9IMA - chains D and A of the 4 polymer chains in the assembly; structure by electron microscopy, 2.65 A resolution.

== Chain D ==
Molecule: Talquetamab Fab (anti-GPRC5D) Light chain
From: Mus musculus
Notes: antibody fragment or engineered binder
Sequence (214 residues; row label = number of the first residue in the row):
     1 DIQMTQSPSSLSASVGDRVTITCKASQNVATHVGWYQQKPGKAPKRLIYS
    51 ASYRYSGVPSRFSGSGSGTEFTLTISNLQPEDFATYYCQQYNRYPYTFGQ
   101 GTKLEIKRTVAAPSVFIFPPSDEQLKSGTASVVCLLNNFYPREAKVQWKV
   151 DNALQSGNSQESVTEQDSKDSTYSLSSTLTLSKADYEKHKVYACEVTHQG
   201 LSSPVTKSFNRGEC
Disulfide bonds: Cys23-Cys88, Cys134-Cys194

== Chain A ==
Molecule: G-protein coupled receptor family C group 5 member D
From: Homo sapiens
UniProtKB: Q9NZD1 (GPC5D_HUMAN); residue numbers follow UniProt; this construct covers 1-308
Sequence (352 residues; row label = number of the first residue in the row; numbers below 1 keep their minus sign (Met-2 is residue -2)):
    -2 MVDMYKDCIESTGDYFLLCDAEGPWGIILESLAILGIVVTILLLLAFLFL
    48 MRKIQDCSQWNVLPTQLLFLLSVLGLFGLAFAFIIELNQQTAPVRYFLFG
    98 VLFALCFSCLLAHASNLVKLVRGCVSFSWTTILCIAIGCSLLQIIIATEY
   148 VTLIMTRGMMFVNMTPCQLNVDFVVLLVYVLFLMALTFFVSKATFCGPCE
   198 NWKQHGRLIFITVLFSIIIWVVWISMLLRGNPQFQRQPQWDDPVVCIALV
   248 TNAWVFLLLYIVPELCILYRSCRQECPLQGNACPVTAYQHSFQVENQELS
   298 RARDSDGAEEDSGSGSGRGRGGSENLYFQGGSGSGGDYKDDDDKDYKDDD
   348 DK
Disordered / not traced: -2 to 19, 269-349
Differences from the reference sequence: initiating methionine (-2); expression tag (-1 to 0, 309-349)

== How chain D and chain A interact ==
Contacting residue pairs (12):
  Thr31(D) - Thr162(A)
  His32(D) - Asn160(A)  hydrogen bond (side chain-backbone)
  His32(D) - Thr162(A)
  His32(D) - Gln165(A)  hydrogen bond
  Tyr49(D) - Pro235(A)
  Tyr53(D) - Cys164(A)
  Tyr53(D) - Gln234(A)  hydrogen bond
  Tyr91(D) - Asn160(A)
  Asn92(D) - Met156(A)
  Tyr94(D) - Val159(A)
  Tyr94(D) - Asn160(A)  hydrogen bond
  Tyr96(D) - Asn160(A)  hydrogen bond
Interface residues without a listed pair, chain D (9 interface residues in all): Ser50
Interface residues without a listed pair, chain A (9 interface residues in all): Met161

== Summary ==
Chain D and chain A each contribute 9 residues to their interface, with 5 hydrogen bonds. Among the polar
pairs are His32(D)-Asn160(A), His32(D)-Gln165(A) and Tyr53(D)-Gln234(A).
Chain D is Talquetamab Fab (anti-GPRC5D) Light chain (Mus musculus) and chain A is G-protein coupled receptor
family C group 5 member D (Homo sapiens); the structure, Cryo-EM structure for the GPRC5D complexed with
Talquetamab Fab, was determined by electron microscopy.
